Entry 8I9W (electron microscopy, 3.10 A resolution); this record covers chains C1 and LB of the 52 polymer chains in the assembly.

== Chain C1 ==
Molecule: 3341-nt RNA strand
Source organism: Chaetomium thermophilum
Sequence (3341 nucleotides; each row starts with the number of its first residue):
     1 GGUUGACCUC GGAUCAGGUA GGAGGACCCG CUGAACUUAA GCAUAUCAAU AAGCGGAGGA
    61 AAAGAAACCA ACAGGGAUUG CCCUAGUAAC GGCGAGUGAA GCGGCAACAG CUCAAAUUUG
   121 AAAGCUGGCU UCGGCCCGCG UUGUAAUUUG GAGAGGAUGC UUUGGGCGAG GCUCCUUCUG
   181 AGUUCCCUGG AACGGGACGC CACAGAGGGU GAGAGCCCCG UAUAGUUGGA AGCCAAGCCU
   241 GUGUAAAGCU CCUUCGACGA GUCGAGUAGU UUGGGAAUGC UGCUCAAAAU GGGAGGUAAA
   301 UUUCUUCUAA AGCUAAAUAC CGGCCAGAGA CCGAUAGCGC ACAAGUAGAG UGAUCGAAAG
   361 AUGAAAAGCA CUUUGAAAAG AGGGUUAAAU AGCACGUGAA AUUGUUGAAA GGGAAGCGCU
   421 UGUGACCAGA CUUGCGCCCG GCGGAUCAUC CGGUGUUCUC ACCGGUGCAC UCCGCCGGGC
   481 UCAGGCCAGC AUCGGUUCUG GCGGGGGGAU AAAGGCCCAG GGAAUGUGGC UCCUCCGGGA
   541 GUGUUAUAGC CCUGGGUGUA AUACCCUCGC CGGGACCGAG GACCGCGCUC UGCAAGGAUG
   601 CUGGCGUAAU GGUCACCAGC GACCCGUCUU GAAACACGGA CCAAGGAGUC AAGGUUUUGC
   661 GCGAGUGUUU GGGUGUAAAA CCCGCACGCG UAAUGAAAGU GAACGUAGGU GAGAGCUUCG
   721 GCGCAUCAUC GACCGAUCCU GAUGUAUUCG GAUGGAUUUG AGUAGGAGCG UUAAGCCUUG
   781 GACCCGAAAG AUGGUGAACU AUGCUUGGAU AGGGUGAAGC CAGAGGAAAC UCUGGUGGAG
   841 GCUCGCAGCG GUUCUGACGU GCAAAUCGAU CGUCAAAUCU GAGCAUGGGG GCGAAAGACU
   901 AAUCGAACCA UCUAGUAGCU GGUUACCGCC GAAGUUUCCC UCAGGAUAGC AGUGUCGACC
   961 UUCAGUUUUA UGAGGUAAAG CGAAUGAUUA GGGACUCGGG GGCGAUUUUU AGCCUUCAUC
  1021 CAUUCUCAAA CUUUAAAUAU GUAAGAAGCC CUUGUUACUU AACUGAACGU GGGCAUUCGA
  1081 AUGUAUCGAC ACUAGUGGGC CAUUUUUGGU AAGCAGAACU GGCGAUGCGG GAUGAACCGA
  1141 ACGCGGGGUU AAGGUGCCGG AGUGGACGCU CAUCAGACAC CACAAAAGGC GUUAGUACAU
  1201 CUUGACAGCA GGACGGUGGC CAUGGAAGUC GGAAUCCGCU AAGGACUGUG UAACAACUCA
  1261 CCUGCCGAAU GUACUAGCCC UGAAAAUGGA UGGCGCUCAA GCGUCCCACC CAUACCCCGC
  1321 CCUCAGGGUA GAAACGAUGC CCUGAGGAGU AGGCGGCCGU GGAGGUCAGU GACGAAGCCU
  1381 AGGGCGUGAG CCCGGGUCGA ACGGCCUCUA GUGCAGAUCU UGGUGGUAGU AGCAAAUACU
  1441 UCAAUGAGAA CUUGAAGGAC CGAAGUGGGG AAAGGUUCCA UGUGAACAGC GGUUGGACAU
  1501 GGGUUAGUCG AUCCUAAGCC AUAGGGAAGU UCCGUUUCAA AGGGGCACUC GUGCCCCGUG
  1561 UGGCGAAAGG GAAGCCGGUU AAUAUUCCGG CACCUGGAUG UGGGUUUUGC GCGGCAACGC
  1621 AACUGAACGC GGAGACGACG GCGGGGGCCC CGGGCAGAGU UCUCUUUUCU UCUUAACGGU
  1681 CUAUCACCCU GGAAACAGUU UGUCUGGAGA UAGGGUUUAA UGGCCGGAAG AGCCCGACAC
  1741 UUCUGUCGGG UCCGGUGCGC UCUCGACGUC CCUUGAAAAU CCGCGGGAGG GAAUAAUUCU
  1801 CACGCCAGGU CGUACUCAUA ACCGCAGCAG GUCCCCAAGG UGAACAGCCU CUGGUUGAUA
  1861 GAACAAUGUA GAUAAGGGAA GUCGGCAAAA UAGAUCCGUA ACUUCGGGAA AAGGAUUGGC
  1921 UCUAAGGGUU GGGCACGUUG GGCUUUGGGC GGACGCCCUG GGAGCAGAGG GCCUCUAGCC
  1981 GGGCAACCGG CCGGCGGCCC UCAGCACCCG GGGUUGAAGC CCUUAGCAGG CUUCGGCCGU
  2041 CCGGCGUGCG GUUAACAACC AACUUAGAAC UGGUACGGAC AGGGGGAAUC UGACUGUCUA
  2101 AUUAAAACAU AGCAUUGCGA UGGCCAGAAA GUGGUGUUGA CGCAAUGUGA UUUCUGCCCA
  2161 GUGCUCUGAA UGUCAAAGUG AAGAAAUUCA ACCAAGCGCG GGUAAACGGC GGGAGUAACU
  2221 AUGACUCUCU UAAGGUAGCC AAAUGCCUCG UCAUCUAAUU AGUGACGCGC AUGAAUGGAU
  2281 UAACGAGAUU CCCACUGUCC CUAUCUACUA UCUAGCGAAA CCACAGCCAA GGGAACGGGC
  2341 UUGGCAAAAU CAGCGGGGAA AGAAGACCCU GUUGAGCUUG ACUCUAGUUU GACAUUGUGA
  2401 AAAGACAUAG GAGGUGUAGA AUAGGUGGGA GCUUCGGCGC CAGUGAAAUA CCACUACUCC
  2461 UAUUGUUUUU UUACUUAUUC AAUGAAGCGG GGCUGGACUU GCGUCCAACU UCUGGAGUUA
  2521 AGGUCCUUCG CGGGCCGACC CGGGUUGAAG ACAUUGUCAG GUGGGGAGUU UGGCUGGGGC
  2581 GGCACAUCUG UUAAACCAUA ACGCAGGUGU CCUAAGGGGG GCUCAUGGAG AACAGAAAUC
  2641 UCCAGUAGAA CAAAAGGGUA AAAGUCCCCU UGAUUUUGAU UUUCAGUGUG AAUACAAACC
  2701 AUGAAAGUGU GGCCUAUCGA UCCUUUAGUC CCUCGAAAUU UGAGGCUAGA GGUGCCAGAA
  2761 AAGUUACCAC AGGGAUAACU GGCUUGUGGC GGCCAAGCGU UCAUAGCGAC GUCGCUUUUU
  2821 GAUCCUUCGA UGUCGGCUCU UCCUAUCAUA CCGAAGCAGA AUUCGGUAAG CGUUGGAUUG
  2881 UUCACCCACU AAUAGGGAAC GUGAGCUGGG UUUAGACCGU CGUGAGACAG GUUAGUUUUA
  2941 CCCUACUGAU GAACUCGUCG CAAUGGUAAU UCAGCUUAGU ACGAGAGGAA CCGCUGAUUC
  3001 AGAUAAUUGG UUUUUGCGGU UGUCCGACCG GGCAGUGCCG CGAAGCUACC AUCUGCUGGA
  3061 UAAUGGCUGA ACGCCUCUAA GUCAGAAUCC AUGCCAGAAC GCGACGAUAC UACCCGCACG
  3121 UUGUAGACGU AUAAGAAUAG GCUCCGGCCU CGUAUCCUAG CAGGCGAUUC CUCCGCCGGC
  3181 CUCGAAGUGG CCGUCGGUAA UUCGCGUAUU GCAAUUUAGA CACGCGCGGG AUCAAAUCCU
  3241 UUGCAGACGA CUUAGAUGUG CGAAAGGGUC CUGUAAGCAG UAGAGUAGCC UUGUUGUUAC
  3301 GAUCUGCUGA GGGUAAGCCC UCCUUCGCCU AGAUUUCCCA G
Disordered / not traced: 1-2, 693-706, 803-884, 901-905, 987-1028, 1435-1858, 1887-1894, 1904-2070, 2082, 2093-2283, 2485-2545, 2571-2721, 2753-2756, 2801-2804, 2822-2828, 2833, 2909-2914, 2937-2940, 3338-3341

== Chain LB ==
Protein: 60S ribosomal protein L3-like protein
Source organism: Chaetomium thermophilum
UniProt: G0RXW1 (G0RXW1_CHATD); numbering as in UniProt (aligned over 1-392)
Chain sequence (392 residues; each row starts with the number of its first residue):
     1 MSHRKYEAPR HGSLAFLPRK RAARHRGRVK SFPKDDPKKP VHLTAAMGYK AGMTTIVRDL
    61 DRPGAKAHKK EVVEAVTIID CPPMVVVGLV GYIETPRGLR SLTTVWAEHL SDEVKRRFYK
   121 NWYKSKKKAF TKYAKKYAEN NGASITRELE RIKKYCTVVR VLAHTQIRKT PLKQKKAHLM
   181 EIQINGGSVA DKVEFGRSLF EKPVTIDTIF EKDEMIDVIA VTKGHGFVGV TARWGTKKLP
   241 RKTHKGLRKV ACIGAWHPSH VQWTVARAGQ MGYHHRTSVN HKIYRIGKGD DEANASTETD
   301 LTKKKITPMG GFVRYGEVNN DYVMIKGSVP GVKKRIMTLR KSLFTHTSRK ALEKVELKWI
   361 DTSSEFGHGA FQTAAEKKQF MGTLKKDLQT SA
Disordered / not traced: 1-11, 228-268, 392

== Chain C1 / chain LB interface ==
Pairs across the interface - 231 pairs, chain C1 then chain LB:
  U2947(C1) - Pro18(LB)  phosphate contact
  G2948(C1) - Pro18(LB)  phosphate contact
  G2948(C1) - Arg19(LB)  sugar contact
  G2948(C1) - Lys20(LB)  phosphate contact
  G2948(C1) - Gln270(LB)  hydrogen bond to the sugar
  A2949(C1) - Lys20(LB)  phosphate contact
  A2949(C1) - Arg21(LB)  hydrogen bond to the phosphate
  U2950(C1) - Arg21(LB)  salt bridge to the phosphate
  G2957(C1) - Phe118(LB)  hydrogen bond to the sugar
  G2957(C1) - Lys120(LB)  sugar contact
  U2958(C1) - Arg117(LB)  sugar contact
  U2958(C1) - Phe118(LB)  sugar contact
  U2958(C1) - Lys120(LB)  salt bridge to the phosphate
  C2959(C1) - Arg26(LB)  salt bridge to the phosphate
  C2959(C1) - Leu162(LB)  sugar contact
  C2959(C1) - Leu179(LB)  sugar contact
  C2959(C1) - Glu181(LB)  hydrogen bond to the sugar
  G2960(C1) - Arg24(LB)  salt bridge to the phosphate
  G2960(C1) - Arg26(LB)  salt bridge to the phosphate
  G2960(C1) - Tyr92(LB)  hydrogen bond to the sugar
  G2960(C1) - Arg160(LB)  hydrogen bond to the phosphate
  G2960(C1) - Met180(LB)  phosphate contact
  G2960(C1) - Glu181(LB)  hydrogen bond to the phosphate
  C2961(C1) - Arg28(LB)  salt bridge to the phosphate
  C2961(C1) - Gly98(LB)  sugar contact
  C2961(C1) - Leu99(LB)  hydrogen bond to the sugar
  C2961(C1) - Arg160(LB)  salt bridge to the phosphate
  A2962(C1) - Arg97(LB)  sugar contact
  A2962(C1) - Gly98(LB)  sugar contact
  A2962(C1) - Leu99(LB)  phosphate contact
  G2966(C1) - Leu14(LB)  hydrogen bond to the sugar
  G2966(C1) - Ala15(LB)  hydrogen bond to the base
  U2967(C1) - Leu14(LB)  sugar contact
  U2967(C1) - Ala15(LB)  sugar contact
  A2968(C1) - Gly12(LB)  base contact
  A2968(C1) - Ser13(LB)  hydrogen bond to the base
  G2993(C1) - Arg349(LB)  hydrogen bond to the phosphate
  C2994(C1) - Pro63(LB)  hydrogen bond to the sugar
  C2994(C1) - Gly64(LB)  sugar contact
  C2994(C1) - Arg349(LB)  salt bridge to the phosphate
  U2995(C1) - Arg62(LB)  phosphate contact
  U2995(C1) - Pro63(LB)  sugar contact
  U2995(C1) - Gly64(LB)  sugar contact
  U2995(C1) - Ala65(LB)  phosphate contact
  U2995(C1) - Arg349(LB)  phosphate contact
  G2996(C1) - Arg62(LB)  salt bridge to the phosphate
  A3001(C1) - Ser13(LB)  hydrogen bond to the phosphate
  A3001(C1) - Phe16(LB)  sugar contact
  G3002(C1) - Gly12(LB)  phosphate contact
  G3002(C1) - Ser13(LB)  phosphate contact
  G3002(C1) - Phe16(LB)  sugar contact
  G3002(C1) - Arg276(LB)  hydrogen bond to the sugar
  A3003(C1) - Arg19(LB)  salt bridge to the phosphate
  A3003(C1) - Thr222(LB)  phosphate contact
  A3003(C1) - His274(LB)  phosphate contact
  A3003(C1) - Arg276(LB)  salt bridge to the phosphate
  A3003(C1) - Ser328(LB)  base contact
  A3003(C1) - Val329(LB)  sugar contact
  A3003(C1) - Pro330(LB)  sugar contact
  U3004(C1) - Lys50(LB)  hydrogen bond to the phosphate
  U3004(C1) - Met53(LB)  sugar contact
  U3004(C1) - Thr222(LB)  phosphate contact
  U3004(C1) - Lys223(LB)  hydrogen bond to the phosphate
  U3004(C1) - Ser328(LB)  hydrogen bond to the sugar
  U3004(C1) - Val329(LB)  sugar contact
  U3004(C1) - Pro330(LB)  sugar contact
  U3004(C1) - Gly331(LB)  hydrogen bond to the phosphate
  A3005(C1) - Lys50(LB)  salt bridge to the phosphate
  A3005(C1) - Met53(LB)  sugar contact
  A3005(C1) - Lys223(LB)  phosphate contact
  A3005(C1) - Gly331(LB)  phosphate contact
  A3006(C1) - Met53(LB)  sugar contact
  A3006(C1) - Thr54(LB)  sugar contact
  A3006(C1) - Thr55(LB)  hydrogen bond to the base
  A3006(C1) - Ala75(LB)  base contact
  A3006(C1) - Lys333(LB)  phosphate contact
  A3006(C1) - Asp361(LB)  sugar contact
  A3043(C1) - Phe366(LB)  phosphate contact
  A3044(C1) - Glu365(LB)  phosphate contact
  A3044(C1) - Phe366(LB)  phosphate contact
  A3044(C1) - Gly367(LB)  phosphate contact
  G3045(C1) - Arg314(LB)  salt bridge to the phosphate
  C3046(C1) - Lys223(LB)  salt bridge to the phosphate
  U3047(C1) - Lys223(LB)  salt bridge to the phosphate
  U3047(C1) - His225(LB)  salt bridge to the phosphate
  C3053(C1) - His281(LB)  sugar contact
  C3053(C1) - Lys326(LB)  phosphate contact
  C3053(C1) - Gly327(LB)  sugar contact
  C3053(C1) - Ser328(LB)  sugar contact
  U3054(C1) - Val279(LB)  hydrogen bond to the sugar
  U3054(C1) - Asn280(LB)  sugar contact
  U3054(C1) - His281(LB)  sugar contact
  U3054(C1) - Lys326(LB)  phosphate contact
  G3055(C1) - Val279(LB)  sugar contact
  G3055(C1) - Asn280(LB)  hydrogen bond to the phosphate
  C3056(C1) - Phe344(LB)  base contact
  U3057(C1) - Phe344(LB)  sugar contact
  U3057(C1) - Thr347(LB)  phosphate contact
  G3093(C1) - Ser31(LB)  hydrogen bond to the phosphate
  G3093(C1) - Leu343(LB)  phosphate contact
  G3093(C1) - Phe344(LB)  sugar contact
  C3094(C1) - Phe16(LB)  sugar contact
  C3094(C1) - Ser31(LB)  hydrogen bond to the phosphate
  C3094(C1) - Thr277(LB)  phosphate contact
  C3094(C1) - Arg340(LB)  salt bridge to the phosphate
  C3095(C1) - Ala15(LB)  sugar contact
  C3095(C1) - Phe16(LB)  sugar contact
  C3095(C1) - Lys30(LB)  salt bridge to the phosphate
  C3095(C1) - His275(LB)  salt bridge to the phosphate
  C3095(C1) - Arg276(LB)  phosphate contact
  C3095(C1) - Thr277(LB)  hydrogen bond to the phosphate
  A3096(C1) - Lys20(LB)  phosphate contact
  A3096(C1) - Lys30(LB)  salt bridge to the phosphate
  A3096(C1) - His275(LB)  salt bridge to the phosphate
  G3097(C1) - Lys20(LB)  salt bridge to the phosphate
  G3097(C1) - Ala23(LB)  phosphate contact
  G3097(C1) - Arg28(LB)  hydrogen bond to the base
  G3103(C1) - Arg100(LB)  hydrogen bond to the phosphate
  G3103(C1) - Ser101(LB)  hydrogen bond to the sugar
  A3104(C1) - Ser101(LB)  sugar contact
  A3104(C1) - Leu102(LB)  sugar contact
  A3104(C1) - Thr103(LB)  sugar contact
  A3104(C1) - Thr104(LB)  hydrogen bond to the sugar
  C3105(C1) - Thr104(LB)  sugar contact
  C3105(C1) - Trp106(LB)  hydrogen bond to the sugar
  G3106(C1) - Ala129(LB)  sugar contact
  G3106(C1) - Phe130(LB)  hydrogen bond to the phosphate
  G3106(C1) - Tyr133(LB)  phosphate contact
  G3106(C1) - Lys136(LB)  salt bridge to the phosphate
  A3107(C1) - Lys128(LB)  sugar contact
  A3107(C1) - Ala129(LB)  sugar contact
  A3107(C1) - Phe130(LB)  phosphate contact
  A3107(C1) - Thr131(LB)  phosphate contact
  A3107(C1) - Lys132(LB)  hydrogen bond to the phosphate
  A3107(C1) - Tyr133(LB)  phosphate contact
  U3108(C1) - Lys128(LB)  phosphate contact
  U3108(C1) - Lys132(LB)  salt bridge to the phosphate
  C3183(C1) - Tyr155(LB)  sugar contact
  G3184(C1) - Ile93(LB)  sugar contact
  G3184(C1) - Arg100(LB)  base contact
  G3184(C1) - Leu102(LB)  base contact
  G3184(C1) - Arg151(LB)  hydrogen bond to the base
  G3184(C1) - Tyr155(LB)  hydrogen bond to the phosphate
  A3185(C1) - Ile93(LB)  phosphate contact
  A3185(C1) - Glu94(LB)  sugar contact
  A3185(C1) - Thr95(LB)  sugar contact
  A3185(C1) - Pro96(LB)  sugar contact
  A3186(C1) - Ile93(LB)  phosphate contact
  A3186(C1) - Thr95(LB)  phosphate contact
  A3186(C1) - Arg97(LB)  salt bridge to the phosphate
  A3186(C1) - Arg100(LB)  salt bridge to the phosphate
  G3187(C1) - Arg151(LB)  hydrogen bond to the base
  G3187(C1) - Tyr155(LB)  hydrogen bond to the base
  C3233(C1) - Lys128(LB)  salt bridge to the phosphate
  A3234(C1) - Lys126(LB)  salt bridge to the phosphate
  A3234(C1) - Lys128(LB)  sugar contact
  A3235(C1) - Tyr119(LB)  hydrogen bond to the phosphate
  A3235(C1) - Ser125(LB)  phosphate contact
  A3235(C1) - Lys126(LB)  hydrogen bond to the phosphate
  A3235(C1) - Lys127(LB)  hydrogen bond to the phosphate
  A3236(C1) - Lys120(LB)  hydrogen bond to the phosphate
  A3236(C1) - Asn121(LB)  hydrogen bond to the phosphate
  U3237(C1) - Lys120(LB)  phosphate contact
  U3237(C1) - Asn121(LB)  hydrogen bond to the phosphate
  U3237(C1) - Lys124(LB)  base contact
  C3244(C1) - His25(LB)  hydrogen bond to the base
  C3244(C1) - Gln174(LB)  base contact
  C3244(C1) - Val332(LB)  sugar contact
  C3244(C1) - Lys334(LB)  base contact
  C3244(C1) - Arg335(LB)  hydrogen bond to the phosphate
  A3245(C1) - Lys223(LB)  phosphate contact
  A3245(C1) - Gly224(LB)  hydrogen bond to the phosphate
  A3245(C1) - Tyr273(LB)  sugar contact
  A3245(C1) - Arg335(LB)  salt bridge to the phosphate
  G3246(C1) - Arg21(LB)  sugar contact
  G3246(C1) - Gly224(LB)  phosphate contact
  G3246(C1) - His225(LB)  phosphate contact
  G3246(C1) - Gly226(LB)  hydrogen bond to the phosphate
  G3246(C1) - Phe227(LB)  base contact
  G3246(C1) - Gln270(LB)  hydrogen bond to the phosphate
  G3246(C1) - Met271(LB)  phosphate contact
  A3247(C1) - Gly226(LB)  phosphate contact
  A3247(C1) - Phe227(LB)  phosphate contact
  G3249(C1) - Arg21(LB)  hydrogen bond to the base
  A3250(C1) - Arg21(LB)  hydrogen bond to the base
  C3251(C1) - Tyr273(LB)  hydrogen bond to the sugar
  U3252(C1) - His25(LB)  sugar contact
  U3253(C1) - Arg117(LB)  salt bridge to the phosphate
  U3253(C1) - Gln174(LB)  hydrogen bond to the phosphate
  U3253(C1) - Lys176(LB)  salt bridge to the phosphate
  A3254(C1) - Lys173(LB)  sugar contact
  A3254(C1) - Gln174(LB)  phosphate contact
  A3254(C1) - Lys175(LB)  hydrogen bond to the phosphate
  A3254(C1) - Lys176(LB)  salt bridge to the phosphate
  G3255(C1) - Arg116(LB)  salt bridge to the phosphate
  G3255(C1) - Tyr123(LB)  stacking on the base
  G3255(C1) - Lys175(LB)  phosphate contact
  A3256(C1) - Tyr123(LB)  hydrogen bond to the sugar
  A3256(C1) - Lys124(LB)  base contact
  U3257(C1) - Lys127(LB)  salt bridge to the phosphate
  U3259(C1) - Arg168(LB)  base contact
  G3260(C1) - Lys175(LB)  phosphate contact
  C3261(C1) - Lys173(LB)  phosphate contact
  C3261(C1) - Lys175(LB)  salt bridge to the phosphate
  G3262(C1) - Lys173(LB)  salt bridge to the phosphate
  G3268(C1) - Gly310(LB)  base contact
  U3269(C1) - Met309(LB)  sugar contact
  U3269(C1) - Gly310(LB)  sugar contact
  U3269(C1) - Ser364(LB)  hydrogen bond to the sugar
  U3269(C1) - Phe366(LB)  base contact
  U3269(C1) - Lys377(LB)  salt bridge to the phosphate
  C3270(C1) - Ser364(LB)  phosphate contact
  C3270(C1) - Phe366(LB)  sugar contact
  C3270(C1) - Gly369(LB)  phosphate contact
  C3270(C1) - Lys377(LB)  salt bridge to the phosphate
  C3271(C1) - His368(LB)  phosphate contact
  U3308(C1) - Lys385(LB)  phosphate contact
  G3309(C1) - Met381(LB)  base contact
  G3309(C1) - Leu384(LB)  base contact
  A3310(C1) - Lys385(LB)  hydrogen bond to the phosphate
  G3311(C1) - Lys385(LB)  salt bridge to the phosphate
  A3315(C1) - Phe366(LB)  base contact
  G3317(C1) - Arg314(LB)  base contact
  C3318(C1) - Phe312(LB)  sugar contact
  C3318(C1) - Val313(LB)  sugar contact
  C3318(C1) - Arg314(LB)  hydrogen bond to the sugar
  C3319(C1) - Gly310(LB)  hydrogen bond to the sugar
  C3319(C1) - Phe312(LB)  sugar contact
  C3319(C1) - Gly316(LB)  phosphate contact
  C3319(C1) - Glu317(LB)  hydrogen bond to the sugar
  C3320(C1) - Glu317(LB)  sugar contact
Interface residues without a listed pair, chain C1 (90 interface residues in all): A1863, U3007, U3008, U3052, C3102, U3232
Interface residues without a listed pair, chain LB (131 interface residues in all): Val29, Lys66, Lys154, Pro171, Leu172, His178, Gly269, Gly311, Tyr315, Thr345, Lys350, Ala370, Lys386

== Summary ==
90 residues of chain C1 and 131 residues of chain LB are in contact; the contacts include 58 hydrogen bonds,
39 salt bridges and 1 aromatic stacking contact. Polar pairs include G2966(C1)-Ala15(LB), A2968(C1)-Ser13(LB)
and A3006(C1)-Thr55(LB).
Chain C1 is a 3341-nt RNA strand and chain LB is 60S ribosomal protein L3-like protein, both from Chaetomium
thermophilum; the structure, Cryo-EM structure of a Chaetomium thermophilum pre-60S ribosomal subunit -
Dbp10-3, was determined by electron microscopy, deposited together with 8I9P, 8I9T, 8I9V, 8I9X, 8I9Y, 8I9Z and
8IA0.
